7PAI - chains H and 5 of the 53 polymer chains in the assembly; structure by electron microscopy, 6.70 A resolution (low resolution: residue-level contacts below are approximate; hydrogen-bond / salt-bridge calls are withheld).

Chain H:
Name: 30S ribosomal protein S9
Source organism: Mycoplasma pneumoniae M129
UniProtKB: P75179 (RS9_MYCPN); residue numbers follow UniProt; this construct covers 1-132
Chain sequence (132 residues; numbered 1 to 132; the number before each row is that of its first residue):
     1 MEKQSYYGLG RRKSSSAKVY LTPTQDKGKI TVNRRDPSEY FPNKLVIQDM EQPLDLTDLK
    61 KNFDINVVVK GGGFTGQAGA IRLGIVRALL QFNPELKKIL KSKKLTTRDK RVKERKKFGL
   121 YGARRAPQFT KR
Not modelled in the structure: 1-3, 132

Chain 5:
Molecule: 16S ribosomal RNA
Source organism: Mycoplasma pneumoniae M129
Sequence (1520 nucleotides; numbered 1 to 1520; the number before each row is that of its first residue):
     1 UUUUUCUGAG AGUUUGAUCC UGGCUCAGGA UUAACGCUGG CGGCAUGCCU AAUACAUGCA
    61 AGUCGAUCGA AAGUAGUAAU ACUUUAGAGG CGAACGGGUG AGUAACACGU AUCCAAUCUA
   121 CCUUAUAAUG GGGGAUAACU AGUUGAAAGA CUAGCUAAUA CCGCAUAAGA ACUUUGGUUC
   181 GCAUGAAUCA AAGUUGAAAG GACCUGCAAG GGUUCGUUAU UUGAUGAGGG UGCGCCAUAU
   241 CAGCUAGUUG GUGGGGUAAC GGCCUACCAA GGCAAUGACG UGUAGCUAUG CUGAGAAGUA
   301 GAAUAGCCAC AAUGGGACUG AGACACGGCC CAUACUCCUA CGGGAGGCAG CAGUAGGGAA
   361 UUUUUCACAA UGAGCGAAAG CUUGAUGGAG CAAUGCCGCG UGAACGAUGA AGGUCUUUAA
   421 GAUUGUAAAG UUCUUUUAUU UGGGAAGAAU GACUUUAGCA GGUAAUGGCU AGAGUUUGAC
   481 UGUACCAUUU UGAAUAAGUG ACGACUAACU AUGUGCCAGC AGUCGCGGUA AUACAUAGGU
   541 CGCAAGCGUU AUCCGGAUUU AUUGGGCGUA AAGCAAGCGC AGGCGGAUUG AAAAGUCUGG
   601 UGUUAAAGGC AGCUGCUUAA CAGUUGUAUG CAUUGGAAAC UAUUAAUCUA GAGUGUGGUA
   661 GGGAGUUUUG GAAUUUCAUG UGGAGCGGUG AAAUGCGUAG AUAUAUGAAG GAACACCAGU
   721 GGCGAAGGCG AAAACUUAGG CCAUUACUGA CGCUUAGGCU UGAAAGUGUG GGGAGCAAAU
   781 AGGAUUAGAU ACCCUAGUAG UCCACACCGU AAACGAUAGA UACUAGCUGU CGGGGCGAUC
   841 CCCUCGGUAG UGAAGUUAAC ACAUUAAGUA UCUCGCCUGG GUAGUACAUU CGCAAGAAUG
   901 AAACUCAAAC GGAAUUGACG GGGACCCGCA CAAGUGGUGG AGCAUGUUGC UUAAUUCGAC
   961 GGUACACGAA AAACCUUACC UAGACUUGAC AUCCUUGGCA AAGUUAUGGA AACAUAAUGG
  1021 AGGUUAACCG AGUGACAGGU GGUGCAUGGU UGUCGUCAGC UCGUGUCGUG AGAUGUUGGG
  1081 UUAAGUCCCG CAACGAGCGC AACCCUUAUC GUUAGUUACA UUGUCUAGCG AGACUGCUAA
  1141 UGCAAAUUGG AGGAAGGAAG GGAUGACGUC AAAUCAUCAU GCCCCUUAUG UCUAGGGCUG
  1201 CAAACGUGCU ACAAUGGCCA AUACAAACAG UCGCCAGCUU GUAAAAGUGA GCAAAUCUGU
  1261 AAAGUUGGUC UCAGUUCGGA UUGAGGGCUG CAAUUCGUCC UCAUGAAGUC GGAAUCACUA
  1321 GUAAUCGCGA AUCAGCUAUG UCGCGGUGAA UACGUUCUCG GGUCUUGUAC ACACCGCCCG
  1381 UCAAACUAUG AAAGCUGGUA AUAUUUAAAA ACGUGUUGCU AACCAUUAGG AAGCGCAUGU
  1441 CAAGGAUAGC ACCGGUGAUU GGAGUUAAGU CGUAACAAGG UACCCCUACG AGAACGUGGG
  1501 GGUGGAUCAC CUCCUUUCUA
Not modelled in the structure: 1-4, 181-184, 1020-1027, 1510-1520

Interface between chain H and chain 5:
Residue-residue contacts (91; chain H residue first):
  Tyr7(H) - G1123(5)
  Tyr7(H) - U1124(5)
  Leu9(H) - U1124(5)
  Arg11(H) - U1109(5)
  Arg11(H) - C1110(5)
  Arg11(H) - C1125(5)
  Arg12(H) - G1321(5)
  Lys13(H) - G1321(5)
  Lys13(H) - G1346(5)
  Lys13(H) - U1347(5)
  Ser14(H) - A1225(5)
  Ser14(H) - G1346(5)
  Ser16(H) - U1124(5)
  Ser16(H) - C1125(5)
  Lys18(H) - U1124(5)
  Tyr20(H) - G1123(5)
  Asn33(H) - U1121(5)
  Arg34(H) - U1121(5)
  Pro42(H) - U1265(5)
  Asn43(H) - U1265(5)
  Asn43(H) - U1266(5)
  Lys44(H) - U1265(5)
  Lys44(H) - U1266(5)
  Asn66(H) - U1121(5)
  Lys70(H) - C1119(5)
  Gly71(H) - A1225(5)
  Gly72(H) - C1224(5)
  Gly72(H) - A1225(5)
  Gly73(H) - C1224(5)
  Gly73(H) - G1346(5)
  Gly73(H) - U1347(5)
  Phe74(H) - A1263(5)
  Phe74(H) - U1347(5)
  Thr75(H) - U1347(5)
  Thr75(H) - G1348(5)
  Gly76(H) - U1347(5)
  Arg87(H) - U1109(5)
  Arg87(H) - C1110(5)
  Lys97(H) - G1152(5)
  Lys97(H) - G1153(5)
  Lys101(H) - A1151(5)
  Thr107(H) - A1154(5)
  Thr107(H) - A1155(5)
  Arg108(H) - U1107(5)
  Arg108(H) - A1108(5)
  Arg108(H) - U1109(5)
  Lys110(H) - U1107(5)
  Lys110(H) - A1159(5)
  Lys110(H) - G1160(5)
  Lys110(H) - G1321(5)
  Arg111(H) - G1321(5)
  Val112(H) - G1321(5)
  Lys113(H) - G1321(5)
  Lys113(H) - U1322(5)
  Lys113(H) - A1324(5)
  Lys113(H) - U1347(5)
  Lys113(H) - G1348(5)
  Glu114(H) - G1161(5)
  Glu114(H) - U1322(5)
  Arg115(H) - G1343(5)
  Arg115(H) - C1344(5)
  Lys116(H) - G1343(5)
  Lys116(H) - C1344(5)
  Lys117(H) - G1343(5)
  Phe118(H) - A1163(5)
  Phe118(H) - G1343(5)
  Gly119(H) - C1342(5)
  Leu120(H) - C1342(5)
  Tyr121(H) - A966(5)
  Tyr121(H) - U1207(5)
  Tyr121(H) - G1208(5)
  Tyr121(H) - U1341(5)
  Ala123(H) - U1322(5)
  Ala123(H) - A1323(5)
  Arg124(H) - C1318(5)
  Arg124(H) - U1319(5)
  Arg124(H) - U1322(5)
  Arg124(H) - A1323(5)
  Arg125(H) - A1317(5)
  Arg125(H) - A1323(5)
  Arg125(H) - A1324(5)
  Ala126(H) - A1317(5)
  Pro127(H) - U1207(5)
  Pro127(H) - G1208(5)
  Gln128(H) - U1207(5)
  Gln128(H) - C1316(5)
  Phe129(H) - G962(5)
  Phe129(H) - C1316(5)
  Lys131(H) - G961(5)
  Lys131(H) - A964(5)
  Lys131(H) - C965(5)
Other interface residues (no listed pair), chain H (51 interface residues in all): Thr31, Gln77, Asp109, Thr130
Other interface residues (no listed pair), chain 5 (52 interface residues in all): U1122, G1162, G1206, A1226, U1315, A1320, G1345

Summary:
The interface between chain H and chain 5 involves 51 residues on one side and 52 on the other.
Here chain H is 30S ribosomal protein S9 and chain 5 is 16S ribosomal RNA, both from Mycoplasma pneumoniae
M129. Entry 7PAI (70S ribosome with P-site tRNA in Mycoplasma pneumoniae cells) was determined by electron
microscopy, deposited together with 7OOC, 7OOD, 7P6Z, 7PAH, 7PAJ, 7PAK and 23 further entries.
